Entry 2ZPR (X-ray diffraction, 1.75 A resolution); this record covers chain A.

Chain A:
Protein: Anionic trypsin
Organism: Oncorhynchus keta
UniProt: Q8AV11 (Q8AV11_ONCKE); residue numbers follow UniProt; this construct covers 1-222
Sequence (222 residues; each row starts with the number of its first residue):
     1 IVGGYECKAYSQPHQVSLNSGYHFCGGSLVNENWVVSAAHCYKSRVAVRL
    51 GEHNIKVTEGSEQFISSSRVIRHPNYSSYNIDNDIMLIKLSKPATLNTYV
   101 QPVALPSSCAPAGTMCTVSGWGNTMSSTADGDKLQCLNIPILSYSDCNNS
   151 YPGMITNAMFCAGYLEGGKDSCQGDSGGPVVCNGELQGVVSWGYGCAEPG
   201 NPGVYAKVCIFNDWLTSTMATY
Disordered / not traced: 222
Disulfides: Cys-7/Cys-136, Cys-25/Cys-41, Cys-109/Cys-209, Cys-116/Cys-182, Cys-147/Cys-161, Cys-172/Cys-196
Ion coordination: Ca2+: Glu-52, Asn-54, Val-57, Glu-59, Glu-62
Residues lining bound ligands: benzamidine (BEN): Asp-170, Ser-171, Cys-172, Gln-173, Ser-176, Val-190, Ser-191, Trp-192, Gly-193, Gly-195, Cys-196, Gly-203

Summary:
Bound to chain A: benzamidine. Glu-52, Asn-54, Val-57, Glu-59 and Glu-62 coordinate Ca2+.
Chain A is Anionic trypsin (Oncorhynchus keta); the structure, Crystal structure of anionic trypsin isoform 2
from chum salmon, was determined by X-ray diffraction together with 2ZPQ and 2ZPS from the same study.
